PDB entry 7CX4 | electron microscopy, 2.90 A resolution | chains B and N of the 5 polymer chains in the assembly

# Chain B
Protein: Guanine nucleotide-binding protein G(I)/G(S)/G(T) subunit beta-1
Source organism: Homo sapiens
UniProt: P62873 (GBB1_HUMAN); residue numbers follow UniProt; this construct covers 2-340
Sequence (358 residues; numbered -17 to 340; the number before each row is that of its first residue; numbers below 1 keep their minus sign (Met-17 is residue -17)):
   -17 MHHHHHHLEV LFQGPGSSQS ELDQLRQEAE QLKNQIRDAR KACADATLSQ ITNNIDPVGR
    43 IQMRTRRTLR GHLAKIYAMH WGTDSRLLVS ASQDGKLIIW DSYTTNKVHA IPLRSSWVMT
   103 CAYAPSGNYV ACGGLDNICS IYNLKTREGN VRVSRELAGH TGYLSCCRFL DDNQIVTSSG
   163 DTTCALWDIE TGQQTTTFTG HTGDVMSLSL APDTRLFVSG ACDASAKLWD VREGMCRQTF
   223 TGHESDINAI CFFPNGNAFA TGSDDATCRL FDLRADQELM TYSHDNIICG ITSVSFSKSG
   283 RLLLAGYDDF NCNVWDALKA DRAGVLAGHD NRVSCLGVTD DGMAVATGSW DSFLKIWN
Unresolved in the structure: -17 to 0
Differences from the reference sequence: initiating methionine (-17); expression tag (-16 to 1)
UniProt features mapped onto this chain:
  - modified residue: Ser2 (N-acetylserine), His266 (Phosphohistidine)
  - natural variant: Leu30 (L30F: In MRD42; uncertain significance), Arg52 (R52G: In MRD42), Gly64 (G64V: In MRD42), Asp76 (D76E: In MRD42; D76G: In MRD42), Gly77 (G77S: In MRD42), Lys78 (K78R: In MRD42), Ile80 (I80N: In MRD42; I80T: In MRD42), His91 (H91R: In MRD42; uncertain significance), Ala92 (A92T: In MRD42), Pro94 (P94S: In MRD42), Leu95 (L95P: In MRD42), Arg96 (R96L: In MRD42), 5 further natural variant entries in UniProt

# Chain N
Protein: Nanobody-35
Source organism: synthetic construct
Notes: antibody fragment or engineered binder
Sequence (128 residues; numbered 1 to 128; the number before each row is that of its first residue):
     1 QVQLQESGGG LVQPGGSLRL SCAASGFTFS NYKMNWVRQA PGKGLEWVSD ISQSGASISY
    61 TGSVKGRFTI SRDNAKNTLY LQMNSLKPED TAVYYCARCP APFTRDCFDV TSTTYAYRGQ
   121 GTQVTVSS
Disulfides: Cys22-Cys96, Cys99-Cys107

# How chain B and chain N interact
Pairs across the interface - 18 pairs, chain B then chain N:
  Arg8(B) with Gln120(N)
  Lys15(B) with Gln1(N), hydrogen bond
  Thr184(B) with Thr114(N)
  Cys204(B) with Tyr117(N), hydrogen bond (backbone-side chain)
  Asp205(B) with Ala116(N)
  Ala206(B) with Tyr117(N)
  Thr223(B) with Gln1(N)
  Glu226(B) with Val2(N); Gly26(N); Phe27(N); Thr28(N); Tyr32(N), hydrogen bond; Arg98(N), hydrogen bond (backbone-side chain)
  Ser227(B) with Pro100(N), hydrogen bond (side chain-backbone); Tyr117(N)
  Asp228(B) with Pro100(N); Tyr117(N), hydrogen bond
  Asp246(B) with Pro102(N)
Also at the interface, not in a pair above, chain B (15 interface residues in all): Glu12, His225, Asp247, Ile270
Also at the interface, not in a pair above, chain N (16 interface residues in all): Gln3, Ala101, Phe103

# Overview
15 residues of chain B face 16 of chain N across their interface; the contacts include 6 hydrogen bonds. Polar
pairs include Lys15(B)-Gln1(N), Cys204(B)-Tyr117(N) and Glu226(B)-Tyr32(N).
Here chain B is Guanine nucleotide-binding protein G(I)/G(S)/G(T) subunit beta-1 (Homo sapiens) and chain N is
Nanobody-35 (synthetic construct). Entry 7CX4 (Cryo-EM structure of the Evatanepag-bound EP2-Gs complex) was
determined by electron microscopy, deposited together with 7CX2 and 7CX3.
